Entry 7CAQ (X-ray diffraction, 1.69 A resolution); this record covers chains A and B.

Chain A (and B):
Protein: cis-prenyltransferase MM_0014
Source organism: Methanosarcina mazei Go1
Notes: chain B of this document is another copy of the same molecule, construct and numbering; everything in this record applies to it too
Chain sequence (224 residues; numbered -4 to 219; the number before each row is that of its first residue; numbers below 1 keep their minus sign (Gly-4 is residue -4)):
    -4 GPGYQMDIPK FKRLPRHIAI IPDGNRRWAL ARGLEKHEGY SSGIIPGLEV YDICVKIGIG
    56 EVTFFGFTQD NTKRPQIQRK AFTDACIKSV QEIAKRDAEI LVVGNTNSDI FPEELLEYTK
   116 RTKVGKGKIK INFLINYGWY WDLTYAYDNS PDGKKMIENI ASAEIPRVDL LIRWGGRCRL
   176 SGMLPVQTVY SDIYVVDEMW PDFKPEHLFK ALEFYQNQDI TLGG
Disordered / not traced: -4 to 4 (chain B: -4 to 2, 121-123, 143-150, 214-219)
Reported in the primary citation:
  - binding site for palmitic acid: Gly219
  - conformationally variable residues (order/disorder transition): Gly120 to Ile124, Tyr142 to Lys149
  - catalytic residues: Thr63, Asn66 (citing earlier work)

How chain A and chain B interact:
Contacting residue pairs (51):
  Trp134(A) with Arg162(B); Val181(B), hydrophobic; Val184(B), hydrophobic; Tyr185(B), hydrogen bond
  Tyr135(A) with Ile152(B)
  Leu138(A) with Val181(B), hydrophobic
  Tyr142(A) with Leu138(B), hydrogen bond (side chain-backbone); Met151(B); Ile155(B)
  Gly148(A) with Thr139(B)
  Lys149(A) with Tyr135(B)
  Ile152(A) with Tyr135(B), hydrophobic; Leu138(B), hydrophobic; Thr139(B)
  Arg162(A) with Trp134(B)
  Cys173(A) with Cys173(B), hydrophobic; Ser186(B); Asp187(B); Ile188(B), hydrogen bond (backbone-backbone)
  Arg174(A) with Tyr185(B), hydrogen bond (side chain-backbone); Ser186(B); Asp187(B), salt bridge
  Leu175(A) with Leu175(B), hydrophobic; Val184(B)
  Ser176(A) with Val184(B), hydrogen bond (backbone-backbone); Tyr185(B)
  Gly177(A) with Val184(B), hydrogen bond (backbone-backbone)
  Pro180(A) with Pro180(B)
  Val181(A) with Trp134(B), hydrophobic; Leu138(B), hydrophobic
  Val184(A) with Trp134(B), hydrophobic; Leu175(B); Ser176(B), hydrogen bond (backbone-backbone); Gly177(B), hydrogen bond (backbone-backbone)
  Tyr185(A) with Asp65(B); Trp134(B); Arg174(B), hydrogen bond (backbone-side chain); Ser176(B)
  Ser186(A) with Cys173(B); Arg174(B)
  Asp187(A) with Cys173(B); Arg174(B), salt bridge
  Ile188(A) with Cys173(B), hydrogen bond (backbone-backbone); Ile188(B), hydrophobic
  Leu217(A) with Arg21(B), hydrogen bond (backbone-side chain); Arg22(B); Arg172(B)
  Gly218(A) with Arg172(B), hydrogen bond (backbone-side chain)
  Gly219(A) with Arg172(B); Arg174(B), hydrogen bond (backbone-side chain); Ser176(B), hydrogen bond (backbone-side chain)
Also at the interface, not in a pair above, chain A (27 interface residues in all): Asp147, Met151, Arg172, Gln213
Also at the interface, not in a pair above, chain B (27 interface residues in all): Arg69, Tyr142, Gln213

Summary:
Chain A and chain B each contribute 27 residues to their interface; the contacts include 14 hydrogen bonds and
2 salt bridges. Among the polar pairs are Arg174(A)-Asp187(B), Trp134(A)-Tyr185(B) and Tyr142(A)-Leu138(B).
The paper reports catalytic residues Thr63(A) and Asn66(A); a binding site for palmitic acid at Gly219(A).
Both chains are cis-prenyltransferase MM_0014 (Methanosarcina mazei Go1). Entry 7CAQ (Versatile
cis-prenyltransferase MM_0014 from Methanosarcina mazei (crystal type: substrate-free)) was determined by
X-ray diffraction (same publication as 7CAR, 7CAS, 7CAV and 7CC3).
